PDB entry 6Q0R | X-ray diffraction, 2.90 A resolution | chains A and E of the 5 polymer chains in the assembly

== Chain A ==
Molecule: DNA damage-binding protein 1
From: Homo sapiens
Notes: fragment: internal deletion of the BPB domain
Reference sequence: Q16531 (DDB1_HUMAN); the construct has insertions or renumbered stretches relative to UniProt, so the offset changes along the chain: 1-392 = UniProt 1-392; 697-699 = UniProt 393-395; 706-1140 = UniProt 706-1140
Sequence (864 residues; row label = number of the first residue in the row; note: 304 numbers in that range are skipped by the numbering (no residue carries them; nothing is unmodelled there); numbers below 1 keep their minus sign (Met-27 is residue -27)):
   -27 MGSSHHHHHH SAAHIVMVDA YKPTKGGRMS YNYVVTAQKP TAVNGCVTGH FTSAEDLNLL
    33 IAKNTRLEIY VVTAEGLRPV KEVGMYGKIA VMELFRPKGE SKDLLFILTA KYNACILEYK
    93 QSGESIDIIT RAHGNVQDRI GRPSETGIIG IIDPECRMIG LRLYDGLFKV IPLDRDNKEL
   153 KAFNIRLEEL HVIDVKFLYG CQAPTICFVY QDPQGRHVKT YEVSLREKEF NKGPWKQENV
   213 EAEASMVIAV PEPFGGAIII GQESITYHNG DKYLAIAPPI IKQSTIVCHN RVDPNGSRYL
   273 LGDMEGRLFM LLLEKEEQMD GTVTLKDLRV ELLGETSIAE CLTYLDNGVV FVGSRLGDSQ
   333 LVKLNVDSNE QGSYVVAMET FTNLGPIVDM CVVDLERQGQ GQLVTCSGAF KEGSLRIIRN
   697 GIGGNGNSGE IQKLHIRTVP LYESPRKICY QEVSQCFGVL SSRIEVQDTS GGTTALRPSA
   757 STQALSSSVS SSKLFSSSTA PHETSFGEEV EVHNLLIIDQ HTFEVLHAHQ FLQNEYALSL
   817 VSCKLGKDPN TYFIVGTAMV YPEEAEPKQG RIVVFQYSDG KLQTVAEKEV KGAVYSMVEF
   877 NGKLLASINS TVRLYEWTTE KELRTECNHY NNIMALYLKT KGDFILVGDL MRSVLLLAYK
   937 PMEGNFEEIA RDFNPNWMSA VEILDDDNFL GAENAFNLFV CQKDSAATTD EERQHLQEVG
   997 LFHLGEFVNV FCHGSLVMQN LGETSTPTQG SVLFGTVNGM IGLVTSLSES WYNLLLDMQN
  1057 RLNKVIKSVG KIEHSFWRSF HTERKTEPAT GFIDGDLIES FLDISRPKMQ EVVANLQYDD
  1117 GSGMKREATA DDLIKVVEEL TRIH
Not modelled in the structure: -27 to 0, 365-373, 697-709, 769-784, 982-983, 1010-1022
Differences from the reference sequence: initiating methionine (-27); expression tag (-26 to 0); linker (700-705)

== Chain E ==
Molecule: DET1- and DDB1-associated protein 1
From: Homo sapiens
Reference sequence: Q9BW61 (DDA1_HUMAN); residue numbers follow UniProt; this construct covers 1-102
Sequence (126 residues; row label = number of the first residue in the row; numbers below 1 keep their minus sign (Met-23 is residue -23)):
   -23 MGSSHHHHHH SAVDENLYFQ GGGRMADFLK GLPVYNKSNF SRFHADSVCK ASNRRPSVYL
    37 PTREYPSEQI IVTEKTNILL RYLHQQWDKK NAAKKRDQEQ VELEGESSAP PRKVARTDSP
    97 DMHEDT
Not modelled in the structure: -23 to 2, 20-31, 71-102
Differences from the reference sequence: initiating methionine (-23); expression tag (-22 to 0)

== Interface between chain A and chain E ==
Residue-residue contacts (116):
  Lys11(A) with Val34(E)
  Tyr42(A) with Pro32(E)
  Val44(A) with Asn15(E); Phe16(E), hydrophobic
  Thr45(A) with Asn15(E)
  Ala46(A) with Ser14(E), hydrogen bond (backbone-backbone); Asn15(E); Arg18(E); Phe19(E), hydrogen bond (backbone-backbone)
  Glu47(A) with Arg18(E), salt bridge; Phe19(E)
  Gly48(A) with Asn15(E); Phe16(E)
  Pro51(A) with Pro32(E), hydrophobic
  Lys53(A) with Ser33(E); Val34(E); Tyr35(E)
  Glu54(A) with Pro32(E); Ser33(E), hydrogen bond (backbone-backbone); Val34(E); Tyr35(E), hydrogen bond (backbone-backbone)
  Val55(A) with Tyr35(E), hydrophobic
  Ala86(A) with Ile47(E)
  Ile98(A) with Tyr35(E)
  Asp99(A) with Tyr35(E), hydrogen bond; Glu40(E)
  Ile100(A) with Tyr35(E), hydrogen bond (backbone-side chain)
  Ile101(A) with Pro42(E), hydrophobic
  Thr102(A) with Ser43(E), hydrogen bond (backbone-side chain)
  Arg103(A) with Glu44(E), salt bridge; Gln45(E), hydrogen bond (backbone-backbone)
  Ala104(A) with Gln45(E)
  His105(A) with Ser43(E); Gln45(E); Ile46(E); Ile47(E), hydrogen bond (backbone-backbone)
  Gly106(A) with Ile47(E)
  Val108(A) with Ile47(E), hydrophobic; Thr49(E)
  Asp110(A) with Thr49(E)
  Leu139(A) with Ile54(E), hydrophobic
  Lys141(A) with Thr49(E), hydrogen bond
  Asp146(A) with Gln45(E), hydrogen bond (backbone-side chain)
  Arg147(A) with Gln45(E), hydrogen bond
  Asn149(A) with Gln45(E), hydrogen bond (backbone-side chain)
  Lys150(A) with Gln45(E); Ile46(E), hydrogen bond (backbone-backbone)
  Glu151(A) with Ile46(E); Val48(E)
  Leu152(A) with Gln45(E); Ile46(E), hydrogen bond (backbone-backbone); Ile47(E); Val48(E), hydrogen bond (backbone-backbone)
  Lys153(A) with Val48(E)
  Ala154(A) with Val48(E), hydrogen bond (backbone-backbone); Thr49(E); Glu50(E), hydrogen bond (backbone-backbone)
  Phe155(A) with Glu50(E); Arg57(E)
  Asn156(A) with Ile54(E); Arg57(E), hydrogen bond (backbone-side chain)
  Arg158(A) with Ile54(E)
  Glu199(A) with Gln61(E), hydrogen bond (backbone-side chain); Lys65(E), salt bridge
  Lys200(A) with Glu50(E), salt bridge; Arg57(E), hydrogen bond (backbone-side chain)
  Glu201(A) with Gln61(E)
  Val264(A) with Leu8(E), hydrophobic; Pro9(E)
  Asp265(A) with Pro9(E)
  Arg270(A) with Leu5(E); Lys6(E), hydrogen bond (side chain-backbone); Gly7(E), hydrogen bond (side chain-backbone); Leu8(E); Pro9(E)
  Met282(A) with Leu5(E), hydrophobic
  Leu284(A) with Phe4(E), hydrophobic
  Arg301(A) with Phe4(E)
  Glu303(A) with Phe4(E)
  Leu305(A) with Leu5(E), hydrophobic
  Tyr316(A) with Leu8(E); Pro9(E), hydrogen bond (side chain-backbone)
  Leu317(A) with Tyr11(E); Phe16(E), hydrophobic
  Asp318(A) with Pro9(E); Val10(E); Tyr11(E), hydrogen bond (side chain-backbone); Asn12(E), hydrogen bond (side chain-backbone); Asn15(E), hydrogen bond; Phe16(E)
  Asn319(A) with Pro9(E); Val10(E); Asn12(E), hydrogen bond (side chain-backbone); Lys13(E); Asn15(E); Phe16(E)
  Val321(A) with Phe16(E), hydrophobic
  Val338(A) with Asp3(E); Leu5(E); Lys6(E)
  Tyr346(A) with Leu5(E), hydrophobic
  Met350(A) with Phe16(E), hydrophobic
  Val1061(A) with Arg39(E), hydrogen bond (backbone-backbone)
  Ile1062(A) with Pro37(E)
  Lys1063(A) with Pro37(E), hydrogen bond (backbone-backbone); Thr38(E); Arg39(E); Glu40(E); Tyr41(E)
  Ser1064(A) with Tyr41(E), hydrogen bond (backbone-side chain)
  Val1065(A) with Tyr35(E), hydrophobic; Pro37(E), hydrophobic
  Lys1067(A) with Tyr41(E); Ser43(E)
  Ser1096(A) with Leu36(E)
  Asp1099(A) with Leu36(E)
Also at the interface, not in a pair above, chain A (74 interface residues in all): Leu29, Leu49, Cys87, Ile88, Asn107, Ile143, Ile157, Pro266, Gly320, Leu336, Asn337
Also at the interface, not in a pair above, chain E (40 interface residues in all): Ser17

== Summary ==
74 residues of chain A and 40 residues of chain E are in contact; the contacts include 31 hydrogen bonds and 4
salt bridges. Polar pairs include Glu47(A)-Arg18(E), Arg103(A)-Glu44(E) and Glu199(A)-Lys65(E).
Chain A is DNA damage-binding protein 1 and chain E is DET1- and DDB1-associated protein 1, both from Homo
sapiens; the structure, Structure of DDB1-DDA1-DCAF15 complex bound to E7820 and RBM39, was determined by
X-ray diffraction, deposited together with 6Q0V and 6Q0W.
